6HR8 - chains C and D of the 4 polymer chains in the assembly; structure by X-ray diffraction, 2.90 A resolution.

[Chain C (and D)]
Protein: HMG-CoA reductase
Source organism: Methanothermococcus thermolithotrophicus DSM 2095
Notes: EC 1.1.1.34; chain D of this document is another copy of the same molecule, construct and numbering; everything in this record applies to it too
Amino-acid sequence (427 residues; numbered -20 to 406; the number before each row is that of its first residue; numbers below 1 keep their minus sign (Met-20 is residue -20)):
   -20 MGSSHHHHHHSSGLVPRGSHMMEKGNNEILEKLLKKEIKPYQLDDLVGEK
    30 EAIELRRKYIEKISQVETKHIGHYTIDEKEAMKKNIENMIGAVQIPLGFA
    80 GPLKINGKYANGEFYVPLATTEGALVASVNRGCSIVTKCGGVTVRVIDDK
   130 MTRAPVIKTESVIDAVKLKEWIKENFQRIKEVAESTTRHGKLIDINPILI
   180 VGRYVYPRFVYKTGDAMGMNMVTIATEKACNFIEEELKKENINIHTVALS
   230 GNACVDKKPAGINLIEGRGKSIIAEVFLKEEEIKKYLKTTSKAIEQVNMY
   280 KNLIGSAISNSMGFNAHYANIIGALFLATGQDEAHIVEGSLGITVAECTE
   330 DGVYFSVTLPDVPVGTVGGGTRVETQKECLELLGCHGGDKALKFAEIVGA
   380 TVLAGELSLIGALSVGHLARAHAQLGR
Not modelled in the structure: -20 to 5, 402-406
Small-molecule neighbours: NADP (NAP; NADP nicotinamide-adenine-dinucleotide phosphate): Lys63, Thr165, Thr166, Arg167, His168, Gly169, Thr192, Gly193, Asp194, Ala195, Met196, Gly197, Met198, Asn199, Met200, Val346, Gly347, Gly348, Gly367
What the authors report for this chain:
  - catalytic residues: Glu101, Lys236 (proposed by the authors, not directly observed)
  - catalytic residues: His401 (by similarity / conservation)

[Chain C / chain D interface]
Pairs across the interface - 242 pairs, chain C then chain D:
  Pro19(C) with Phe78(D), hydrophobic
  Arg35(C) with Phe78(D)
  Tyr38(C) with Tyr94(D), hydrogen bond
  Ile39(C) with Phe78(D), hydrophobic; Tyr94(D), hydrophobic; Leu361(D), hydrophobic
  Ser43(C) with Leu361(D)
  Val45(C) with Glu360(D); Leu361(D), hydrophobic
  Thr47(C) with Glu357(D)
  Lys48(C) with Glu357(D), hydrogen bond (backbone-side chain)
  His49(C) with Thr54(D), hydrogen bond; Glu353(D); Thr354(D); Glu357(D), hydrogen bond (backbone-side chain)
  Ile50(C) with Thr354(D); Glu357(D), hydrogen bond (backbone-side chain)
  His52(C) with His52(D); Thr54(D)
  Tyr53(C) with Gln73(D)
  Thr54(C) with His49(D), hydrogen bond (backbone-side chain); His52(D); Gln73(D), hydrogen bond
  Ile55(C) with Gln73(D)
  Lys63(C) with Gly102(D)
  Asn64(C) with Thr99(D); Thr100(D), hydrogen bond (side chain-backbone); Glu101(D), hydrogen bond (backbone-backbone); Gly102(D)
  Ile65(C) with Pro75(D); Gly77(D); Thr99(D); Val105(D), hydrophobic
  Glu66(C) with Gly77(D); Gly102(D); Ala103(D), hydrogen bond (side chain-backbone); Leu104(D); Val105(D), hydrogen bond (side chain-backbone); Ala106(D), hydrogen bond (side chain-backbone)
  Asn67(C) with Gly77(D); Phe78(D); Asn109(D)
  Met68(C) with Leu76(D)
  Ile69(C) with Leu76(D), hydrogen bond (backbone-backbone); Phe78(D), hydrophobic
  Gly70(C) with Leu76(D), hydrogen bond (backbone-backbone)
  Ala71(C) with Ile74(D); Leu76(D), hydrophobic; Thr354(D)
  Val72(C) with Val72(D); Gln73(D); Ile74(D), hydrogen bond (backbone-backbone); Thr354(D); Gln355(D)
  Gln73(C) with Tyr53(D); Thr54(D), hydrogen bond (side chain-backbone); Ile55(D); Val72(D); Val352(D); Thr354(D), hydrogen bond (backbone-side chain); Gln355(D), hydrogen bond (backbone-side chain)
  Ile74(C) with Ala71(D); Val72(D), hydrogen bond (backbone-backbone); Ile74(D), hydrophobic; Gln355(D)
  Pro75(C) with Ile65(D)
  Leu76(C) with Ile50(D), hydrophobic; Met68(D); Ile69(D), hydrogen bond (backbone-backbone); Gly70(D), hydrogen bond (backbone-backbone); Ala71(D), hydrophobic; Val72(D), hydrophobic
  Gly77(C) with Ile65(D); Glu66(D); Asn67(D); Met68(D)
  Phe78(C) with Pro19(D), hydrophobic; Arg35(D); Asn67(D), hydrogen bond (backbone-backbone); Ile69(D), hydrophobic
  Glu92(C) with Lys15(D), salt bridge
  Tyr94(C) with Tyr38(D), hydrogen bond; Ile42(D), hydrophobic
  Thr99(C) with Asn64(D); Ile65(D); Glu312(D), hydrogen bond
  Thr100(C) with Asn64(D), hydrogen bond (backbone-side chain); Gln310(D); Glu312(D), hydrogen bond; Gly349(D); Gln355(D)
  Glu101(C) with Asn64(D), hydrogen bond (backbone-backbone); Met198(D); Lys236(D), salt bridge; Asp311(D)
  Gly102(C) with Lys63(D); Asn64(D); Glu66(D)
  Ala103(C) with Glu66(D), hydrogen bond (backbone-side chain)
  Leu104(C) with Glu66(D), hydrogen bond (backbone-side chain)
  Val105(C) with Ile65(D), hydrophobic; Glu66(D), hydrogen bond (backbone-side chain)
  Ala106(C) with Glu66(D), hydrogen bond (backbone-side chain)
  Asn109(C) with Asn67(D)
  Val135(C) with Tyr279(D), hydrophobic
  Lys137(C) with Gln275(D); Tyr279(D), hydrogen bond
  Val180(C) with Ile283(D), hydrophobic; Ile287(D), hydrophobic
  Tyr183(C) with Tyr279(D), hydrogen bond
  Tyr185(C) with Tyr279(D), hydrogen bond (side chain-backbone); Ile283(D); Gly284(D)
  Met198(C) with Glu101(D)
  His224(C) with His396(D), hydrogen bond; Arg399(D); Ala400(D)
  Thr225(C) with Arg399(D), hydrogen bond (backbone-side chain)
  Val226(C) with Val276(D), hydrophobic; Leu392(D); His396(D); Arg399(D), hydrogen bond (backbone-side chain)
  Ala227(C) with Leu392(D), hydrophobic
  Ser229(C) with Lys280(D), hydrogen bond (backbone-side chain)
  Gly230(C) with Lys280(D); Gly284(D)
  Asn231(C) with Lys280(D), hydrogen bond; Asn281(D), hydrogen bond; Gly284(D); Ser285(D), hydrogen bond; Ser288(D), hydrogen bond (backbone-side chain); Gly292(D); Asn294(D), hydrogen bond (side chain-backbone)
  Ala232(C) with Ser288(D)
  Val234(C) with Ser288(D)
  Lys236(C) with Glu101(D), salt bridge; Ala298(D); Asn299(D), hydrogen bond
  Lys237(C) with Ser290(D); Gly292(D); Asn294(D), hydrogen bond (side chain-backbone); Ala295(D)
  Pro238(C) with Pro238(D), hydrophobic; Ser290(D), hydrogen bond (backbone-side chain); Met291(D), hydrogen bond (backbone-backbone); Ser319(D); Leu320(D), hydrophobic
  Ala239(C) with Ser288(D); Asn289(D); Ser290(D)
  Gly240(C) with Ser288(D); Asn289(D), hydrogen bond (backbone-backbone)
  Ile241(C) with Ser288(D), hydrogen bond (backbone-backbone)
  Gln275(C) with Lys137(D)
  Val276(C) with Val226(D), hydrophobic
  Tyr279(C) with Lys137(D), hydrogen bond; Tyr183(D), hydrogen bond; Tyr185(D), hydrogen bond (backbone-side chain)
  Lys280(C) with Ser229(D), hydrogen bond (side chain-backbone); Gly230(D); Asn231(D), hydrogen bond
  Asn281(C) with Asn231(D)
  Ile283(C) with Val180(D), hydrophobic; Tyr185(D)
  Gly284(C) with Tyr185(D); Gly230(D); Asn231(D)
  Ser285(C) with Asn231(D), hydrogen bond
  Ile287(C) with Val180(D), hydrophobic
  Ser288(C) with Asn231(D), hydrogen bond (side chain-backbone); Ala232(D); Val234(D); Ala239(D); Gly240(D), hydrogen bond (backbone-backbone); Ile241(D), hydrogen bond (backbone-backbone)
  Asn289(C) with Ala239(D); Gly240(D), hydrogen bond (backbone-backbone); Met291(D)
  Ser290(C) with Lys237(D); Pro238(D), hydrogen bond (side chain-backbone); Ala239(D)
  Met291(C) with Pro238(D), hydrogen bond (backbone-backbone); Asn289(D); Met291(D), hydrophobic
  Gly292(C) with Asn231(D); Lys237(D)
  Asn294(C) with Asn231(D), hydrogen bond (backbone-side chain); Lys237(D), hydrogen bond (backbone-side chain)
  Ala295(C) with Lys237(D)
  Ala298(C) with Lys236(D); Ala313(D); Val316(D), hydrophobic
  Asn299(C) with Lys236(D); Asp311(D); Ala313(D)
  Leu306(C) with Leu306(D), hydrophobic; Glu312(D)
  Gln310(C) with Thr100(D)
  Asp311(C) with Glu101(D); Asn299(D)
  Glu312(C) with Ala98(D); Thr99(D), hydrogen bond; Thr100(D); Leu306(D)
  Ala313(C) with Ala298(D); Asn299(D)
  Ile315(C) with Glu312(D); Val316(D)
  Val316(C) with Ala298(D), hydrophobic; Ile315(D); Val316(D), hydrophobic; Ser319(D)
  Ser319(C) with Pro238(D); Val316(D)
  Gly349(C) with Thr100(D)
  Val352(C) with Gln73(D)
  Glu353(C) with His49(D)
  Thr354(C) with His49(D); Ile50(D); Ala71(D); Val72(D); Gln73(D), hydrogen bond (side chain-backbone)
  Gln355(C) with Val72(D); Gln73(D); Ile74(D); Thr100(D)
  Glu357(C) with Thr47(D); Lys48(D), hydrogen bond (side chain-backbone); His49(D), salt bridge; Ile50(D), hydrogen bond (side chain-backbone)
  Glu360(C) with Val45(D)
  Leu361(C) with Ile39(D), hydrophobic; Ser43(D); Val45(D), hydrophobic
  Leu392(C) with Val226(D)
  His396(C) with His224(D), hydrogen bond; Val226(D)
  Arg399(C) with Glu213(D); His224(D); Thr225(D), hydrogen bond (side chain-backbone); Val226(D), hydrogen bond (side chain-backbone)
  Ala400(C) with His224(D)
Also at the interface, not in a pair above, chain C (109 interface residues in all): Ile42, Leu97, Ala98, Ser113, Leu178, Glu213, Ala307, Gly348, Cys358
Also at the interface, not in a pair above, chain D (113 interface residues in all): Lys18, Leu97, Val135, Leu178, Ala227, Gly302, Ala303, Ala307, Gly309, Gly348, Cys358

[Overview]
The interface between chain C and chain D involves 109 residues on one side and 113 on the other, with 70
hydrogen bonds and 4 salt bridges. Polar pairs include Glu92(C)-Lys15(D), Glu101(C)-Lys236(D) and
Glu357(C)-His49(D). Chain C binds NADP. From the paper: catalytic residues Glu101(C), Lys236(C) and His401(C).
Both chains are HMG-CoA reductase (Methanothermococcus thermolithotrophicus DSM 2095). Entry 6HR8 (HMG-CoA
reductase from Methanothermococcus thermolithotrophicus in complex with NADPH at 2.9 A resolution) was
determined by X-ray diffraction together with 6HR7 from the same study.
